PDB entry 8GA8 | electron microscopy, 3.50 A resolution | chains M and D of the 10 polymer chains in the assembly

[Chain M]
Protein: Transcriptional regulatory protein RXT2
From: Saccharomyces cerevisiae
UniProt: P38255 (RXT2_YEAST); the author numbering skips numbers that UniProt does not, so the offset changes along the chain: 1-298 = UniProt 1-298; 309-440 = UniProt 299-430
Sequence (430 residues; row label = number of the first residue in the row; note: 10 numbers in that range are skipped by the numbering (no residue carries them; nothing is unmodelled there)):
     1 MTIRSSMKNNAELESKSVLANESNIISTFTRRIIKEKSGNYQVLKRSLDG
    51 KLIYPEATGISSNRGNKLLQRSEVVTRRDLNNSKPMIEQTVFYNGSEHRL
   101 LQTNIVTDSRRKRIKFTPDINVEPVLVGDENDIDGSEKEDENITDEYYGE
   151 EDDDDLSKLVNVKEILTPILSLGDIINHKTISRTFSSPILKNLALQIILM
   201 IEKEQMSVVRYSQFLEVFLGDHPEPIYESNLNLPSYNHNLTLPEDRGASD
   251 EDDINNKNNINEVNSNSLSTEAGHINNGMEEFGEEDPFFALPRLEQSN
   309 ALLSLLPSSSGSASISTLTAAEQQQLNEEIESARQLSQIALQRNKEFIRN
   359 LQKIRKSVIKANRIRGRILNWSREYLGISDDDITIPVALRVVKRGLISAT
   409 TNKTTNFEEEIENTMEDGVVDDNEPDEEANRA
Disordered / not traced: 1-20, 41-50, 101-154, 239-286, 309-327, 385-440

[Chain D]
Protein: Transcriptional regulatory protein SIN3
From: Saccharomyces cerevisiae
UniProt: P22579 (SIN3_YEAST); residues 1-1536 here = UniProt positions 1-1536
Sequence (1536 residues; numbered 1 to 1536; the number before each row is that of its first residue):
     1 MSQVWHNSNSQSNDVATSNDATGSNERNEKEPSLQGNKPGFVQQQQRITL
    51 PSLSALSTKEEDRRDSNGQQALTSHAAHILGYPPPHSNAMPSIATDSALK
   101 QPHEYHPRPKSSSSSPSINASLMNAGPAPLPTVGAASFSLSRFDNPLPIK
   151 APVHTEEPKSYNGLQEEEKATQRPQDCKEVPAGVQPADAPDPSSNHADAN
   201 DDNNNNENSHDEDADYRPLNVKDALSYLEQVKFQFSSRPDIYNLFLDIMK
   251 DFKSQAIDTPGVIERVSTLFRGYPILIQGFNTFLPQGYRIECSSNPDDPI
   301 RVTTPMGTTTVNNNISPSGRGTTDAQELGSFPESDGNGVQQPSNVPMVPS
   351 SVYQSEQNQDQQQSLPLLATSSGLPSIQQPEMPAHRQIPQSQSLVPQEDA
   401 KKNVDVEFSQAISYVNKIKTRFADQPDIYKHFLEILQTYQREQKPINEVY
   451 AQVTHLFQNAPDLLEDFKKFLPDSSASANQQVQHAQQHAQQQHEAQMHAQ
   501 AQAQAQAQAQVEQQKQQQQFLYPASGYYGHPSNRGIPQQNLPPIGSFSPP
   551 TNGSTVHEAYQDQQHMQPPHFMPLPSIVQHGPNMVHQGIANENPPLSDLR
   601 TSLTEQYAPSSIQHQQQHPQSISPIANTQYGDIPVRPEIDLDPSIVPVVP
   651 EPTEPIENNISLNEEVTFFEKAKRYIGNKHLYTEFLKILNLYSQDILDLD
   701 DLVEKVDFYLGSNKELFTWFKNFVGYQEKTKCIENIVHEKHRLDLDLCEA
   751 FGPSYKRLPKSDTFMPCSGRDDMCWEVLNDEWVGHPVWASEDSGFIAHRK
   801 NQYEETLFKIEEERHEYDFYIESNLRTIQCLETIVNKIENMTENEKANFK
   851 LPPGLGHTSMTIYKKVIRKVYDKERGFEIIDALHEHPAVTAPVVLKRLKQ
   901 KDEEWRRAQREWNKVWRELEQKVFFKSLDHLGLTFKQADKKLLTTKQLIS
   951 EISSIKVDQTNKKIHWLTPKPKSQLDFDFPDKNIFYDILCLADTFITHTT
  1001 AYSNPDKERLKDLLKYFISLFFSISFEKIEESLYSHKQNVSESSGSDDGS
  1051 SIASRKRPYQQEMSLLDILHRSRYQKLKRSNDEDGKVPQLSEPPEEEPNT
  1101 IEEEELIDEEAKNPWLTGNLVEEANSQGIIQNRSIFNLFANTNIYIFFRH
  1151 WTTIYERLLEIKQMNERVTKEINTRSTVTFAKDLDLLSSQLSEMGLDFVG
  1201 EDAYKQVLRLSRRLINGDLEHQWFEESLRQAYNNKAFKLYTIDKVTQSLV
  1251 KHAHTLMTDAKTAEIMALFVKDRNASTTSAKDQIIYRLQVRSHMSNTENM
  1301 FRIEFDKRTLHVSIQYIALDDLTLKEPKADEDKWKYYVTSYALPHPTEGI
  1351 PHEKLKIPFLERLIEFGQDIDGTEVDEEFSPEGISVSTLKIKIQPITYQL
  1401 HIENGSYDVFTRKATNKYPTIANDNTQKGMVSQKKELISKFLDCAVGLRN
  1451 NLDEAQKLSMQKKWENLKDSIAKTSAGNQGIESETEKGKITKQEQSDNLD
  1501 SSTASVLPASITTVPQDDNIETTGNTESSDKGAKIQ
Disordered / not traced: 1-658, 726-748, 788-797, 1026-1064, 1071-1126, 1175-1202, 1318-1536

[How chain M and chain D interact]
Pairs across the interface (51):
  N21(M) - L686(D)
  E22(M) - Y682(D)
  E22(M) - L686(D)
  I25(M) - L686(D)  hydrophobic
  I25(M) - L689(D)  hydrophobic
  I25(M) - N690(D)
  I26(M) - F669(D)  hydrophobic
  T28(M) - S693(D)
  F29(M) - F669(D)  hydrophobic
  F29(M) - Y692(D)  hydrophobic
  F29(M) - F720(D)  hydrophobic
  F29(M) - F723(D)  hydrophobic
  T30(M) - E665(D)
  R31(M) - N659(D)
  R31(M) - L662(D)
  R32(M) - Y692(D)  hydrogen bond
  R32(M) - S693(D)
  R32(M) - D695(D)  salt bridge
  I33(M) - Y692(D)
  I33(M) - F723(D)  hydrophobic
  E56(M) - R799(D)
  A57(M) - R799(D)
  T58(M) - H798(D)
  T58(M) - K800(D)  hydrogen bond (backbone-backbone)
  G59(M) - H798(D)
  I60(M) - R799(D)
  L69(M) - R799(D)
  R77(M) - P786(D)
  R77(M) - V787(D)  hydrogen bond (side chain-backbone)
  M86(M) - E805(D)
  M86(M) - F808(D)  hydrophobic
  E88(M) - K809(D)
  R99(M) - E813(D)  salt bridge
  R99(M) - Y817(D)
  L156(M) - Y803(D)  hydrophobic
  L156(M) - T806(D)
  L156(M) - V923(D)  hydrophobic
  L159(M) - Y803(D)
  L159(M) - K922(D)  hydrogen bond (backbone-side chain)
  V160(M) - E918(D)
  V160(M) - L919(D)  hydrophobic
  V160(M) - K922(D)
  N161(M) - E918(D)
  E164(M) - V915(D)
  E164(M) - E918(D)
  I165(M) - E911(D)
  K179(M) - Q921(D)  hydrogen bond
  K179(M) - K922(D)
  T180(M) - K914(D)
  R183(M) - R917(D)
  R183(M) - Q921(D)
Also at the interface, not in a pair above, chain M (33 interface residues in all): I34, K37, D155, V162
Also at the interface, not in a pair above, chain D (38 interface residues in all): V666, V724, Q802, K926

[Summary]
33 residues of chain M face 38 of chain D across their interface, with 5 hydrogen bonds and 2 salt bridges.
Polar contacts include R32(M)-D695(D), R99(M)-E813(D) and R32(M)-Y692(D).
Here chain M is Transcriptional regulatory protein RXT2 and chain D is Transcriptional regulatory protein
SIN3, both from Saccharomyces cerevisiae. Entry 8GA8 (Structure of the yeast (HDAC) Rpd3L complex) was
determined by electron microscopy.
